7VY5 - chains A and D of the 5 polymer chains in the assembly; structure by electron microscopy, 3.15 A resolution.

[Chain A]
Molecule: Capsid protein VP1
Source organism: Coxsackievirus B3
Reference sequence: P03313 (POLG_CXB3N); residues 13-280 here correspond to UniProt positions 583-850 (UniProt number = residue number + 570)
Chain sequence (268 residues; numbered 13 to 280; the number before each row is that of its first residue):
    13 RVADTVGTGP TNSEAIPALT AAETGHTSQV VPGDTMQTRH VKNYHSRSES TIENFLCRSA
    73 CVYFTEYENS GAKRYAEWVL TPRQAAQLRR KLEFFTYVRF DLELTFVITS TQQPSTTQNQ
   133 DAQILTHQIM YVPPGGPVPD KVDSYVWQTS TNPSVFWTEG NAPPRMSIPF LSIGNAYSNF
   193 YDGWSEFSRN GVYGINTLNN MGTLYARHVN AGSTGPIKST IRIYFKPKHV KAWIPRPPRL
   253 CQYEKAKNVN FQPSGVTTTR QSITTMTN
Construct notes: variant E80 (Lys650 in P03313)

[Chain D]
Molecule: Genome polyprotein
Source organism: Coxsackievirus B3
Reference sequence: P03313 (POLG_CXB3N); residue numbers follow UniProt; this construct covers 2-69
Chain sequence (68 residues; row label = number of the first residue in the row):
     2 GAQVSTQKTG AHETGLNASG NSIIHYTNIN YYKDAASNSA NRQDFTQDPG KFTEPVKDIM
    62 IKSLPALN
Unresolved in the structure: 14-24
Construct notes: variant G16 (Arg in P03313)
UniProt features mapped onto this chain:
  - site: N69 (Cleavage)
  - lipidation: G2 (N-myristoyl glycine)

[Interface between chain A and chain D]
Contacting residue pairs - 39 pairs, chain A then chain D:
  R13(A) - A12(D)
  A27(A) - S64(D)
  I28(A) - K63(D)
  I28(A) - S64(D)  hydrogen bond (backbone-backbone)
  P29(A) - K63(D)
  A33(A) - A67(D)
  T36(A) - V57(D)
  T36(A) - M61(D)
  G37(A) - P56(D)
  H38(A) - E55(D)
  H38(A) - V57(D)
  H38(A) - M61(D)
  Q41(A) - T54(D)
  Q41(A) - E55(D)
  Q41(A) - K63(D)  hydrogen bond (backbone-side chain)
  V42(A) - K63(D)
  D46(A) - K63(D)  salt bridge
  Y56(A) - A12(D)  hydrophobic
  Y56(A) - H13(D)
  S58(A) - K9(D)
  R59(A) - Q48(D)
  S60(A) - K9(D)
  S60(A) - F46(D)
  T63(A) - F46(D)
  E65(A) - A41(D)
  E65(A) - N42(D)  hydrogen bond (side chain-backbone)
  N66(A) - R43(D)
  C69(A) - A41(D)  hydrophobic
  C69(A) - R43(D)  hydrogen bond (backbone-side chain)
  D113(A) - A37(D)
  S179(A) - A37(D)  hydrogen bond (side chain-backbone)
  S179(A) - S38(D)
  K240(A) - N39(D)  hydrogen bond (side chain-backbone)
  K240(A) - A41(D)
  H241(A) - N39(D)
  H241(A) - S40(D)  hydrogen bond (side chain-backbone)
  H241(A) - A41(D)
  H241(A) - N42(D)
  P247(A) - F53(D)
Other interface residues (no listed pair), chain A (29 interface residues in all): T32, T39, V43, P181, K238
Other interface residues (no listed pair), chain D (25 interface residues in all): A36, D45, P66, L68

[Overview]
The interface between chain A and chain D involves 29 residues on one side and 25 on the other, with 7
hydrogen bonds and 1 salt bridge. Polar contacts include D46(A)-K63(D), Q41(A)-K63(D) and E65(A)-N42(D).
Here chain A is Capsid protein VP1 and chain D is Genome polyprotein, both from Coxsackievirus B3. Entry 7VY5
(Coxsackievirus B3 (VP3-234Q) incubation with CD55 at pH7.4) was determined by electron microscopy together
with 7VXH, 7VXZ, 7VY0, 7VY6, 7VYK, 7VYL and 3 further entries from the same study.
